8A1Y - chains C and E of the 6 polymer chains in the assembly; structure by electron microscopy, 3.30 A resolution.

[Chain C]
Protein: Na(+)-translocating NADH-quinone reductase subunit C
Source organism: Vibrio cholerae
Notes: EC 7.2.1.1
UniProt: A0A085R7S2 (A0A085R7S2_VIBCL); residues 1-257 here = UniProt positions 1-257
Amino-acid sequence (257 residues; each row starts with the number of its first residue):
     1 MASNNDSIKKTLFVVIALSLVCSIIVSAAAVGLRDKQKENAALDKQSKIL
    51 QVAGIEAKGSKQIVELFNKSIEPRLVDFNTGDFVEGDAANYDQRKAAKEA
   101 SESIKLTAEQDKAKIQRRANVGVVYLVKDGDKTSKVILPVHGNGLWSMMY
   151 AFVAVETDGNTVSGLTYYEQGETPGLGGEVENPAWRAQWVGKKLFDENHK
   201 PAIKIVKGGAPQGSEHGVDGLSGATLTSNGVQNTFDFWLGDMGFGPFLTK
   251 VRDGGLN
Not modelled in the structure: 1-4
Covalent attachments: flavin mononucleotide (FMN) linked to Thr-225
Ligand contacts: FMN (flavin mononucleotide): Leu-145, Trp-146, Glu-172, Thr-173, Leu-176, Gly-177, Lys-207, Gly-223, Ala-224, Leu-226, Thr-227

[Chain E]
Protein: Na(+)-translocating NADH-quinone reductase subunit E
Source organism: Vibrio cholerae
Notes: EC 7.2.1.1
UniProt: A0A085QWM0 (A0A085QWM0_VIBCL); residues 1-198 here = UniProt positions 1-198
Amino-acid sequence (198 residues; each row starts with the number of its first residue):
     1 MEHYISLLVKSIFIENMALSFFLGMCTFLAVSKKVKTSFGLGIAVIVVLT
    51 ISVPVNNLVYNLVLKPDALVEGVDLSFLNFITFIGVIAALVQILEMILDR
   101 FFPPLYNALGIFLPLITVNCAIFGGVSFMVQRDYSFAESVVYGFGSGVGW
   151 MLAIVALAGIREKMKYSDVPPGLRGLGITFITAGLMALGFMSFSGVQL
Not modelled in the structure: 1
Metal / ion sites: 2Fe-2S cluster Fe: Cys-26, Cys-120 (shared with 2 residues of chain D)
Ligand contacts: 2Fe-2S cluster (FES): Gly-24, Met-25, Cys-26, Asn-119, Cys-120

[How chain C and chain E interact]
Residue-residue contacts - 5 pairs, chain C then chain E:
  Ala-30(C) / Phe-77(E)  hydrophobic
  Arg-34(C) / Asp-74(E)  salt bridge
  Arg-34(C) / Ser-76(E)
  Trp-146(C) / Ser-194(E)
  Trp-146(C) / Gly-195(E)
Other interface residues (no listed pair), chain C (4 interface residues in all): Ser-27

[In short]
The interface between chain C and chain E involves 4 residues on one side and 5 on the other, with 1 salt
bridge. The salt-bridged pair is Arg-34(C)/Asp-74(E). Ligands of chain E: 2Fe-2S cluster. Covalently linked
flavin mononucleotide: at Thr-225(C).
Here chain C is Na(+)-translocating NADH-quinone reductase subunit C and chain E is Na(+)-translocating
NADH-quinone reductase subunit E, both from Vibrio cholerae. Entry 8A1Y (Sodium pumping NADH-quinone
oxidoreductase with inhibitor HQNO) was determined by electron microscopy, deposited together with 8A1T, 8A1U,
8A1V, 8A1W, 8A1X, 8ACW and 8ACY.
